Entry 2XYF (X-ray diffraction, 1.80 A resolution); this record covers chains A and B.

== Chain A ==
Molecule: Protease
From: Human immunodeficiency virus 1 (Z2/CDC-Z34 ISOLATE)
Notes: EC 3.4.23.16
UniProtKB: P03366 (POL_HV1B1); residues 1-99 here correspond to UniProt positions 501-599 (UniProt number = residue number + 500)
Sequence (99 residues; numbered 1 to 99; the number before each row is that of its first residue):
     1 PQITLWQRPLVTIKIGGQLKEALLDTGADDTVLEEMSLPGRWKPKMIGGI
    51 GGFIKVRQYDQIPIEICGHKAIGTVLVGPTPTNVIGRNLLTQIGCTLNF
Sequence notes: engineered mutation Pro63 (Leu563 in P03366), Thr82 (Val582 in P03366), Val84 (Ile584 in P03366)
Curated features (UniProtKB/Swiss-Prot):
  - region (Dimerization of protease): Pro1 to Leu5, Gly49 to Lys55, Asn88 to Phe99
  - active site: Asp25 (For protease activity)
  - site: Phe99 (Cleavage)
Ligand contacts: G40 (methyl N-[(2S)-1-[2-[(4R)-5-[[(2S)-3,3-dimethyl-1-methylamino-1-oxo-butan-2-yl]amino]-4-hydroxy-5-oxo-4-(phenylmethyl)pentyl]-2-[(4-thiophen-3-ylphenyl)methyl]hydrazinyl]-3,3-dimethyl-1-oxo-butan-2-yl]carbamate): Arg8, Leu23, Asp25, Gly27, Ala28, Asp29, Asp30, Val32, Ile47, Gly48, Gly49, Ile50, Pro81, Thr82, Val84

== Chain B ==
Molecule: Protease
From: Human immunodeficiency virus 1 (Z2/CDC-Z34 ISOLATE)
Notes: EC 3.4.23.16
UniProtKB: P03366 (POL_HV1B1); residues 101-199 here correspond to UniProt positions 501-599 (UniProt number = residue number + 400)
Sequence (99 residues; row label = number of the first residue in the row):
   101 PQITLWQRPLVTIKIGGQLKEALLDTGADDTVLEEMSLPGRWKPKMIGGI
   151 GGFIKVRQYDQIPIEICGHKAIGTVLVGPTPTNVIGRNLLTQIGCTLNF
Sequence notes: engineered mutation Pro163 (Leu563 in P03366), Thr182 (Val582 in P03366), Val184 (Ile584 in P03366)
Curated features (UniProtKB/Swiss-Prot):
  - region (Dimerization of protease): Pro101 to Leu105, Gly149 to Lys155, Asn188 to Phe199
  - active site: Asp125 (For protease activity)
  - site: Phe199 (Cleavage)
Ligand contacts: G40 (methyl N-[(2S)-1-[2-[(4R)-5-[[(2S)-3,3-dimethyl-1-methylamino-1-oxo-butan-2-yl]amino]-4-hydroxy-5-oxo-4-(phenylmethyl)pentyl]-2-[(4-thiophen-3-ylphenyl)methyl]hydrazinyl]-3,3-dimethyl-1-oxo-butan-2-yl]carbamate): Arg108, Leu123, Asp125, Gly127, Ala128, Asp129, Asp130, Val132, Ile147, Gly148, Gly149, Ile150, Phe153, Pro181, Thr182, Val184

== Chain A / chain B interface ==
Pairs across the interface (97):
  Pro1(A) - Leu197(B)
  Pro1(A) - Asn198(B)
  Pro1(A) - Phe199(B)  hydrogen bond (backbone-backbone)
  Gln2(A) - Thr196(B)  hydrogen bond
  Gln2(A) - Leu197(B)
  Gln2(A) - Asn198(B)  hydrogen bond
  Ile3(A) - Thr196(B)
  Ile3(A) - Leu197(B)  hydrogen bond (backbone-backbone)
  Leu5(A) - Thr126(B)
  Leu5(A) - Arg187(B)  hydrogen bond (backbone-side chain)
  Leu5(A) - Leu190(B)  hydrophobic
  Leu5(A) - Thr191(B)
  Leu5(A) - Cys195(B)
  Trp6(A) - Arg187(B)  hydrogen bond (backbone-side chain)
  Trp6(A) - Thr191(B)
  Gln7(A) - Arg187(B)
  Arg8(A) - Asp129(B)  salt bridge
  Arg8(A) - Arg187(B)
  Pro9(A) - Thr126(B)
  Pro9(A) - Arg187(B)
  Pro9(A) - Leu197(B)  hydrophobic
  Leu23(A) - Gly127(B)
  Leu24(A) - Thr126(B)  hydrogen bond (backbone-side chain)
  Leu24(A) - Leu197(B)  hydrophobic
  Asp25(A) - Asp125(B)
  Asp25(A) - Thr126(B)
  Asp25(A) - Gly127(B)
  Thr26(A) - Leu105(B)
  Thr26(A) - Pro109(B)
  Thr26(A) - Leu124(B)  hydrogen bond (side chain-backbone)
  Thr26(A) - Asp125(B)
  Thr26(A) - Thr126(B)  hydrogen bond (backbone-side chain)
  Thr26(A) - Leu197(B)
  Gly27(A) - Leu123(B)
  Gly27(A) - Leu124(B)
  Gly27(A) - Asp125(B)
  Asp29(A) - Arg108(B)  salt bridge
  Gly49(A) - Pro181(B)
  Ile50(A) - Gly149(B)
  Ile50(A) - Ile150(B)
  Ile50(A) - Gly151(B)  hydrogen bond (backbone-backbone)
  Ile50(A) - Gly152(B)
  Ile50(A) - Ile154(B)  hydrophobic
  Ile50(A) - Thr180(B)
  Ile50(A) - Pro181(B)
  Gly51(A) - Gly151(B)
  Gly51(A) - Gly152(B)
  Gly51(A) - Ile154(B)
  Gly52(A) - Gly151(B)
  Ile54(A) - Ile150(B)  hydrophobic
  Cys67(A) - Phe199(B)  hydrophobic
  His69(A) - Phe199(B)
  Thr80(A) - Ile150(B)
  Pro81(A) - Gly149(B)
  Pro81(A) - Ile150(B)
  Arg87(A) - Leu105(B)  hydrogen bond (side chain-backbone)
  Arg87(A) - Trp106(B)  hydrogen bond (side chain-backbone)
  Arg87(A) - Gln107(B)
  Arg87(A) - Arg108(B)
  Arg87(A) - Pro109(B)
  Leu90(A) - Leu105(B)  hydrophobic
  Thr91(A) - Leu105(B)
  Thr91(A) - Trp106(B)
  Gln92(A) - Trp106(B)
  Ile93(A) - Phe199(B)
  Gly94(A) - Asn198(B)
  Gly94(A) - Phe199(B)
  Cys95(A) - Leu105(B)
  Cys95(A) - Leu197(B)  hydrophobic
  Cys95(A) - Asn198(B)
  Cys95(A) - Phe199(B)  hydrophobic
  Thr96(A) - Gln102(B)
  Thr96(A) - Ile103(B)
  Thr96(A) - Thr196(B)
  Thr96(A) - Leu197(B)
  Thr96(A) - Asn198(B)  hydrogen bond (backbone-backbone)
  Leu97(A) - Pro101(B)
  Leu97(A) - Gln102(B)
  Leu97(A) - Ile103(B)  hydrogen bond (backbone-backbone)
  Leu97(A) - Leu124(B)  hydrophobic
  Leu97(A) - Thr126(B)
  Leu97(A) - Cys195(B)  hydrophobic
  Leu97(A) - Thr196(B)
  Leu97(A) - Leu197(B)  hydrophobic
  Asn98(A) - Pro101(B)
  Asn98(A) - Gln102(B)  hydrogen bond
  Asn98(A) - Gly194(B)
  Asn98(A) - Cys195(B)
  Asn98(A) - Thr196(B)  hydrogen bond (backbone-backbone)
  Asn98(A) - Asn198(B)  hydrogen bond
  Phe99(A) - Pro101(B)  hydrogen bond (backbone-backbone)
  Phe99(A) - Ile103(B)  hydrophobic
  Phe99(A) - Cys167(B)  hydrophobic
  Phe99(A) - His169(B)
  Phe99(A) - Ile193(B)
  Phe99(A) - Gly194(B)
  Phe99(A) - Cys195(B)  hydrophobic
Interface residues without a listed pair, chain A (38 interface residues in all): Thr4, Ala28, Phe53, Val84
Interface residues without a listed pair, chain B (37 interface residues in all): Thr104, Val132, Ile147, Phe153

== Overview ==
38 residues of chain A face 37 of chain B across their interface, with 18 hydrogen bonds and 2 salt bridges.
Polar pairs include Arg8(A)-Asp129(B), Asp29(A)-Arg108(B) and Gln2(A)-Thr196(B). Compound G40 is bound between
chain A and chain B.
Both chains are Protease (Human immunodeficiency virus 1 (Z2/CDC-Z34 ISOLATE)). Entry 2XYF (HIV-1 Inhibitors
with a Tertiary-Alcohol-containing Transition-State Mimic and various P2 and P1 prime Substituents) was
determined by X-ray diffraction, deposited together with 2XYE.
